9CZJ - chains D and G of the 8 polymer chains in the assembly; structure by electron microscopy, 3.54 A resolution.

# Chain D
Protein: Isoform 5 of Calcium-activated potassium channel subunit alpha-1
From: Homo sapiens
UniProtKB: Q12791 (KCMA1_HUMAN), isoform Q12791-5; residues 1-1056 here correspond to UniProt positions 66-1121 (UniProt number = residue number + 65)
Amino-acid sequence (1056 residues; numbered 1 to 1056; the number before each row is that of its first residue):
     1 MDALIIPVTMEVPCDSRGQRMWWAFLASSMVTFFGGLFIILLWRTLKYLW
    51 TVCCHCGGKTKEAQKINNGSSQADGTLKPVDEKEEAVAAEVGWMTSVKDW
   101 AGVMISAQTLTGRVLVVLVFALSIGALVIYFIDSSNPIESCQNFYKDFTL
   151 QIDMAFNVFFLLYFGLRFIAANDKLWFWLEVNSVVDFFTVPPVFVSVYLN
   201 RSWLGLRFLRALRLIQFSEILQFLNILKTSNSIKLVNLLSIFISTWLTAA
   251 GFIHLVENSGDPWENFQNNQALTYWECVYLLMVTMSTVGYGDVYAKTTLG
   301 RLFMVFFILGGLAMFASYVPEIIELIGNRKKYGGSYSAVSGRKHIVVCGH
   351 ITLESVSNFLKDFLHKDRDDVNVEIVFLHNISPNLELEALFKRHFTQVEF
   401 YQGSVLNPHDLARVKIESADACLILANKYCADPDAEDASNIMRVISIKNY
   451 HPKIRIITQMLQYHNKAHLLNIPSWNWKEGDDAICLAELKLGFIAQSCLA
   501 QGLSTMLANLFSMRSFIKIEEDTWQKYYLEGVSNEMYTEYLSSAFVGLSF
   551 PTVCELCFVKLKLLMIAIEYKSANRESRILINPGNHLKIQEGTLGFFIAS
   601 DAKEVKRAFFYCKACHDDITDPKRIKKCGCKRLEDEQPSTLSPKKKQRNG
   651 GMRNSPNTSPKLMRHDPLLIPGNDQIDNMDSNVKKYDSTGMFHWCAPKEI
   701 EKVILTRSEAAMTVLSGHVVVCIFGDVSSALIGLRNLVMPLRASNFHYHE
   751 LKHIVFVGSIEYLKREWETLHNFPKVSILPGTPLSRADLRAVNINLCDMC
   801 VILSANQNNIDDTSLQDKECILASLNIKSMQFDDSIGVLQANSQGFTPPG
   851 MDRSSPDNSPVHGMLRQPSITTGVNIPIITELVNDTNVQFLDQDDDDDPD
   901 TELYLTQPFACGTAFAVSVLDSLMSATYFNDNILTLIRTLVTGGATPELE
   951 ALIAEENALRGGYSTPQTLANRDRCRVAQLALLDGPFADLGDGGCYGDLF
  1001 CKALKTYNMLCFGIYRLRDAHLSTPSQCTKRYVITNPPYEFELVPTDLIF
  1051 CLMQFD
Disordered / not traced: 1-18, 53-92, 632-680, 835-870
UniProt features mapped onto this chain:
  - region: Leu-491 to Phe-511 (Segment S7), Leu-548 to Ile-568 (Segment S8), Cys-612 to His-616 (Heme-binding motif)
  - motif: Thr-287 to Tyr-290 (Selectivity for potassium)
  - binding site (Mg(2+)): Glu-374, Gln-397, Glu-399
  - lipidation (S-palmitoyl cysteine): Cys-53, Cys-54, Cys-56

# Chain G
Protein: Large-conductance Ca2+-activated K+ channel beta2 subunit, Calcium-activated potassium channel subunit beta-4
From: Homo sapiens
Notes: fragment: N-terminal 45 residues of kcnmb2 ligated to kcnmb4 (devoid of N terminal first 15 residues)
UniProtKB: chimeric construct of B5BNX0, Q86W47: residues 2-44 from B5BNX0 (B5BNX0_HUMAN) positions 2-44 (same numbers); residues 45-240 from Q86W47 positions 15-210 (UniProt number = residue number - 30)
Amino-acid sequence (239 residues; numbered 2 to 240; the number before each row is that of its first residue):
     2 FIWTSGRTSSSYRHDEKRNIYQKIRDHDLLDKRKTVTALKAGEDKSIRLG
    52 LFLIISGVVSLFIFGFCWLSPALQDLQATEANCTVLSVQQIGEVFECTFT
   102 CGADCRGTSQYPCVQVYVNNSESNSRALLHSDEHQLLTNPKCSYIPPCKR
   152 ENQKNLESVMNWQQYWKDEIGSQPFTCYFNQHQRPDDVLLHRTHDEIVLL
   202 HCFLWPLVTFVVGVLIVVLTICAKSLAVKAEAMKKRKFS
Disordered / not traced: 2-35, 228-240
UniProt features mapped onto this chain:
  - glycosylation (N-linked (GlcNAc...) asparagine): Asn-83, Asn-120

# Interface between chain D and chain G
Contacting residue pairs (5):
  Tyr-336(D) with Leu-40(G)
  Gly-341(D) with Thr-36(G), hydrogen bond (backbone-backbone); Val-37(G)
  Arg-342(D) with Thr-36(G)
  Lys-415(D) with Leu-40(G)
Also at the interface, not in a pair above, chain D (10 interface residues in all): Phe-131, Ile-132, Asn-136, Trp-275, Ser-337, Ser-340
Also at the interface, not in a pair above, chain G (5 interface residues in all): Phe-67, Leu-74

# Overview
10 residues of chain D face 5 of chain G across their interface; the contacts include 1 hydrogen bond. The
hydrogen-bonded pair Gly-341(D)/Thr-36(G) is a backbone contact. Curated annotation (UniProt) lists 3
Mg2+-binding residues on chain D.
Here chain D is Isoform 5 of Calcium-activated potassium channel subunit alpha-1 and chain G is
Large-conductance Ca2+-activated K+ channel beta2 subunit, Calcium-activated potassium channel subunit beta-4,
both from Homo sapiens. Entry 9CZJ (Ca2+ free hSlo1 + beta2N-beta4 channel in detergent) was determined by
electron microscopy (same publication as 9CZH, 9CZK, 9CZM, 9CZO, 9CZQ, 9D18 and 9D19).
